PDB entry 8Y52 | electron microscopy, 2.90 A resolution | chains B and G of the 5 polymer chains in the assembly

== Chain B ==
Molecule: Guanine nucleotide-binding protein G(I)/G(S)/G(T) subunit beta-1
From: Homo sapiens
UniProtKB: P62873 (GBB1_HUMAN); residues 7-345 here correspond to UniProt positions 2-340 (UniProt number = residue number - 5)
Sequence (345 residues; row label = number of the first residue in the row):
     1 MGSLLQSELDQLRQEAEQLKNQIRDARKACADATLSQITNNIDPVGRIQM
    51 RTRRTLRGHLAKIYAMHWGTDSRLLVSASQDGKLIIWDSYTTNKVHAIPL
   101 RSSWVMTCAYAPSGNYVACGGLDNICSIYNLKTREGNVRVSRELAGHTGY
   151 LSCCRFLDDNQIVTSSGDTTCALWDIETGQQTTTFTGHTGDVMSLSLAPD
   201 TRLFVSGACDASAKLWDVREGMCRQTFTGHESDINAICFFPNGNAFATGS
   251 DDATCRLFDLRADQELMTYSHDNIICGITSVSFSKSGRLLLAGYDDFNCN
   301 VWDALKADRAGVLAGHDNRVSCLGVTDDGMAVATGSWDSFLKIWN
Not modelled in the structure: 1-7
Sequence notes: initiating methionine (1); expression tag (2-6)
UniProt features mapped onto this chain:
  - modified residue: Ser7 (N-acetylserine), His271 (Phosphohistidine)

== Chain G ==
Molecule: Guanine nucleotide-binding protein G(I)/G(S)/G(O) subunit gamma-2
From: Homo sapiens
UniProtKB: P59768 (GBG2_HUMAN); residues 0-70 here correspond to UniProt positions 1-71 (UniProt number = residue number + 1)
Sequence (71 residues; row label = number of the first residue in the row; numbering starts at 0):
     0 MASNNTASIAQARKLVEQLKMEANIDRIKVSKAAADLMAYCEAHAKEDPL
    50 LTPVPASENPFREKKFFCAIL
Not modelled in the structure: 0-4, 59-70
UniProt features mapped onto this chain:
  - modified residue: Ala1 (N-acetylalanine), Cys67 (Cysteine methyl ester)
  - lipidation: Cys67 (S-geranylgeranyl cysteine)

== Interface between chain B and chain G ==
Contacting residue pairs (59; chain B residue first):
  Leu12(B) with Ile8(G); Ala11(G), hydrophobic; Val15(G)
  Glu15(B) with Val15(G)
  Ala16(B) with Leu18(G)
  Leu19(B) with Val15(G); Leu18(G), hydrophobic
  Ile23(B) with Leu18(G); Ala22(G), hydrophobic
  Arg27(B) with Glu21(G), salt bridge
  Cys30(B) with Ile27(G); Lys28(G); Val29(G), hydrogen bond (backbone-backbone)
  Ala31(B) with Val29(G), hydrophobic
  Asp32(B) with Lys28(G); Val29(G), hydrogen bond (side chain-backbone); Ser30(G), hydrogen bond
  Ala33(B) with Val29(G); Ser30(G)
  Leu35(B) with Ala33(G), hydrophobic
  Ile38(B) with Ser30(G); Ala33(G), hydrophobic; Met37(G), hydrophobic
  Thr39(B) with Met37(G)
  Ile42(B) with Glu41(G)
  Val45(B) with Leu50(G), hydrophobic
  Met50(B) with Leu49(G), hydrophobic
  Met222(B) with Met20(G), hydrophobic
  Cys223(B) with Gln17(G), hydrogen bond; Met20(G)
  Arg224(B) with Ile24(G)
  Thr226(B) with Glu21(G), hydrogen bond (backbone-side chain)
  Phe240(B) with Leu36(G), hydrophobic
  Pro241(B) with Tyr39(G)
  Asn242(B) with Tyr39(G)
  Asn244(B) with Asp35(G), hydrogen bond
  Leu257(B) with Leu36(G), hydrophobic
  Asp259(B) with Ala32(G)
  Arg261(B) with Ile27(G); Lys31(G); Asp35(G), salt bridge
  Asp263(B) with Arg26(G), salt bridge
  Gln264(B) with Val29(G)
  Leu266(B) with Val29(G), hydrophobic
  Ser284(B) with Asp47(G), hydrogen bond; Pro48(G)
  Lys285(B) with Glu46(G), salt bridge; Pro48(G)
  Ser286(B) with Tyr39(G); Cys40(G); His43(G); Ala44(G); Asp47(G), hydrogen bond
  Arg288(B) with Cys40(G)
  Leu305(B) with Met37(G), hydrophobic
  Gly329(B) with Pro48(G)
  Met330(B) with Glu57(G); Asn58(G)
  Asn345(B) with Leu49(G)
Interface residues without a listed pair, chain B (45 interface residues in all): Lys20, Ala26, Ile48, Gln225, Ala262, Gly287, Leu289
Interface residues without a listed pair, chain G (35 interface residues in all): Arg12, Lys19, Asp25

== In short ==
Chain B and chain G form an interface of 45 and 35 residues respectively, with 8 hydrogen bonds and 4 salt
bridges. Among the polar pairs are Arg27(B)-Glu21(G), Arg261(B)-Asp35(G) and Asp263(B)-Arg26(G).
Here chain B is Guanine nucleotide-binding protein G(I)/G(S)/G(T) subunit beta-1 and chain G is Guanine
nucleotide-binding protein G(I)/G(S)/G(O) subunit gamma-2, both from Homo sapiens. Entry 8Y52 (Cryo-EM
structure of the BA1-bound BRS3-Gq complex) was determined by electron microscopy (same publication as 8Y53).
